Entry 7NOZ (X-ray diffraction, 3.90 A resolution); this record covers chains A and B of the 6 polymer chains in the assembly.

== Chain A ==
Protein: Complement C3 beta chain
Organism: Homo sapiens
UniProtKB: P01024 (CO3_HUMAN); residues 23-667 here = UniProt positions 23-667
Chain sequence (645 residues; each row starts with the number of its first residue):
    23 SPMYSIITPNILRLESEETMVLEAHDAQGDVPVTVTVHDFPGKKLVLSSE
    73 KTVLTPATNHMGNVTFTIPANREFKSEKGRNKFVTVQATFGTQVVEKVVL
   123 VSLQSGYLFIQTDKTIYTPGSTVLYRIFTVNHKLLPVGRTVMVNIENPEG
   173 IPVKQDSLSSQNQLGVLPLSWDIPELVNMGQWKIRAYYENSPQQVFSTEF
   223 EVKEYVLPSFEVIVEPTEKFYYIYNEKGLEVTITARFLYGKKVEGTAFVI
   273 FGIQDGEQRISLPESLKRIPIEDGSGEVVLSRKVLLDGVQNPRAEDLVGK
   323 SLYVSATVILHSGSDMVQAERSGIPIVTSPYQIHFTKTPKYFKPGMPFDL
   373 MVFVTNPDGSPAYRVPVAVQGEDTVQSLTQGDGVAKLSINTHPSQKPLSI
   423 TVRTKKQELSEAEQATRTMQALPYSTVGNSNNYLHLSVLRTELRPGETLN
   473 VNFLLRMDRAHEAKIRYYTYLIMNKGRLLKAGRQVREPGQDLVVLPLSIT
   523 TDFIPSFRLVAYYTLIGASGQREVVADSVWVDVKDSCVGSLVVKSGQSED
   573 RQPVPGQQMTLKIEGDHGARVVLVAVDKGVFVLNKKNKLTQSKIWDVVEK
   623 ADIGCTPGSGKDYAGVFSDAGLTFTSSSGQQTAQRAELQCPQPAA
Unresolved in the structure: 665-667
UniProt features mapped onto this chain:
  - site: Ser541, Gly542 (Microbial infection: Cleavage)
  - modified residue (Phosphoserine): Ser38, Ser70, Ser297, Ser303
  - glycosylation: Asn85 (N-linked (GlcNAc...) asparagine)
  - natural variant: Arg102 (R102G: In allele C3F), Lys155 (K155Q: In ARMD9), Asp549 (D549N: In C3D), Arg592 (R592Q: In AHUS5; R592W: In AHUS5), Phe603 (F603V: In AHUS5)
Disulfides: Cys627-Cys662
Covalently attached groups: N-acetylglucosamine (NAG) linked to Asn85

== Chain B ==
Protein: Complement C3 alpha chain
Organism: Homo sapiens
UniProtKB: P01024 (CO3_HUMAN); residue numbers follow UniProt; this construct covers 752-1663
Chain sequence (912 residues; each row starts with the number of its first residue):
   752 DEDIIAEENIVSRSEFPESWLWNVEDLKEPPKNGISTKLMNIFLKDSITT
   802 WEILAVSMSDKKGICVADPFEVTVMQDFFIDLRLPYSVVRNEQVEIRAVL
   852 YNYRQNQELKVRVELLHNPAFCSLATTKRRHQQTVTIPPKSSLSVPYVIV
   902 PLKTGLQEVEVKAAVYHHFISDGVRKSLKVVPEGIRMNKTVAVRTLDPER
   952 LGREGVQKEDIPPADLSDQVPDTESETRILLQGTPVAQMTEDAVDAERLK
  1002 HLIVTPSGCGEENMIGMTPTVIAVHYLDETEQWEKFGLEKRQGALELIKK
  1052 GYTQQLAFRQPSSAFAAFVKRAPSTWLTAYVVKVFSLAVNLIAIDSQVLC
  1102 GAVKWLILEKQKPDGVFQEDAPVIHQEMIGGLRNNNEKDMALTAFVLISL
  1152 QEAKDICEEQVNSLPGSITKAGDFLEANYMNLQRSYTVAIAGYALAQMGR
  1202 LKGPLLNKFLTTAKDKNRWEDPGKQLYNVEATSYALLALLQLKDFDFVPP
  1252 VVRWLNEQRYYGGGYGSTQATFMVFQALAQYQKDAPDHQELNLDVSLQLP
  1302 SRSSKITHRIHWESASLLRSEETKENEGFTVTAEGKGQGTLSVVTMYHAK
  1352 AKDQLTCNKFDLKVTIKPAPETEKRPQDAKNTMILEICTRYRGDQDATMS
  1402 ILDISMMTGFAPDTDDLKQLANGVDRYISKYELDKAFSDRNTLIIYLDKV
  1452 SHSEDDCLAFKVHQYFNVELIQPGAVKVYAYYNLEESCTRFYHPEKEDGK
  1502 LNKLCRDELCRCAEENCFIQKSDDKVTLEERLDKACEPGVDYVYKTRLVK
  1552 VQLSNDFDEYIMAIEQTIKSGSDEVQVGQQRTFISPIKCREALKLEEKKH
  1602 YLMWGLSSDFWGEKPNLSYIIGKDTWVEHWPEEDECQDEENQKQCQDLGA
  1652 FTESMVVFGCPN
Unresolved in the structure: 1375-1380
Differences from the reference sequence: conflict Glu1013 (Gln in P01024)
UniProt features mapped onto this chain:
  - region: Glu1634 to Phe1659 (Interaction with CFP/properdin)
  - site: Arg954, Glu955 (Cleavage), Arg1303, Ser1304 (Cleavage), Arg1320, Ser1321 (Cleavage), Asn1663 (Coordinates Mg(2+) for interaction with Complement factor B Bb fragment (CFB))
  - modified residue (Phosphoserine): Ser968, Ser1321, Ser1573
  - glycosylation (N-linked (GlcNAc...) asparagine): Asn939, Asn1617
  - natural variant: Arg1042 (R1042L: In AHUS5), Ala1094 (A1094V: In AHUS5), Asp1115 (D1115N: In AHUS5), Cys1158 (C1158W: In AHUS5), Gln1161 (Q1161K: In AHUS5), His1464 (H1464D: In AHUS5)
  - mutagenesis: Asp1029 (D1029A: Minor effect on binding of C3d to CR2), Glu1030 (E1030A: Impaired binding of C3d to CR2), Glu1032 (E1032A: Impaired binding of C3d to CR2), Glu1035 (E1035A: No effect on binding of C3d to CR2), Arg1042 (R1042M: Impaired binding of C3d to CR2), Ile1108 to Leu1109 (Impaired binding of C3d to CR2; when associated with A-1163), Glu1110 (E1110A: No effect on binding of C3d to CR2), Asp1115 (D1115A: No effect on binding of C3d to CR2), Asp1121 (D1121A: No effect on binding of C3d to CR2), Asp1140 (D1140A: No effect on binding of C3d to CR2), Glu1153 (E1153A: Impaired binding of C3d to CR2), Asp1156 (D1156A: Impaired binding of C3d to CR2), 4 further mutagenesis entries in UniProt
Disulfides: Cys873-Cys1513, Cys1101-Cys1158, Cys1358-Cys1489, Cys1389-Cys1458, Cys1506-Cys1511, Cys1518-Cys1590, Cys1537-Cys1661, Cys1637-Cys1646
Covalently attached groups: N-acetylglucosamine (NAG) linked to Asn939
Metal / ion sites: Mg2+: Asn1663 (shared with 3 residues of chain F)

== Chain A / chain B interface ==
Contacting residue pairs (206):
  Phe62(A) with Arg1042(B)
  Pro63(A) with Arg1042(B)
  Gly64(A) with Arg1042(B)
  Lys100(A) with Thr991(B); Gln1283(B)
  Asn103(A) with Glu1035(B)
  Phe105(A) with Glu1035(B)
  Glu118(A) with Gln1043(B)
  Asp135(A) with Ser770(B), hydrogen bond; Trp773(B)
  Lys136(A) with Glu769(B), salt bridge; Ser770(B)
  Pro141(A) with Tyr837(B); Lys930(B), hydrogen bond (backbone-side chain)
  Leu146(A) with Trp773(B)
  Tyr147(A) with Trp773(B)
  Arg148(A) with Trp773(B)
  Phe150(A) with Met809(B), hydrophobic
  Val152(A) with Ile815(B), hydrophobic
  Leu156(A) with Gly814(B); Ile815(B)
  Leu157(A) with Asp811(B); Lys812(B); Lys813(B); Gly814(B)
  Pro158(A) with Met809(B), hydrophobic; Ser810(B); Asp811(B)
  Ile173(A) with Leu1319(B), hydrophobic
  Pro174(A) with Ser1317(B); Leu1318(B); Leu1319(B)
  Val175(A) with Leu1318(B); Leu1319(B)
  Gln177(A) with Leu1318(B)
  Leu186(A) with Met809(B)
  Gly187(A) with Met809(B)
  Glu197(A) with Lys930(B), salt bridge
  Leu198(A) with Glu977(B); Arg979(B), hydrogen bond (backbone-side chain); Met1347(B), hydrophobic
  Glu226(A) with Tyr837(B); Arg937(B), salt bridge
  Tyr227(A) with Glu769(B), hydrogen bond; Tyr837(B)
  Val228(A) with Leu835(B); Pro836(B); Tyr837(B)
  Leu229(A) with Glu769(B); Arg834(B), hydrogen bond (backbone-side chain)
  Phe259(A) with Tyr852(B); Tyr854(B)
  Leu260(A) with Thr800(B); Thr801(B), hydrogen bond (backbone-side chain)
  Tyr261(A) with Ile799(B); Thr801(B); Thr824(B); Met826(B), hydrophobic; Phe830(B); Tyr854(B), hydrogen bond
  Lys263(A) with Met826(B); Tyr854(B)
  Glu266(A) with Tyr1432(B)
  Thr268(A) with Tyr1447(B), hydrogen bond
  Phe270(A) with Met1400(B), hydrophobic; Ile1402(B), hydrophobic; Tyr1447(B), hydrophobic
  Ile272(A) with Tyr1482(B)
  Leu288(A) with Met1400(B), hydrophobic
  Arg290(A) with Met1400(B); Tyr1428(B); Tyr1447(B); Asp1449(B), salt bridge
  Pro292(A) with Tyr1428(B)
  Thr329(A) with Tyr1482(B)
  Ile331(A) with Ile1402(B), hydrophobic
  Leu332(A) with Ile1445(B)
  His333(A) with Ser893(B), hydrogen bond; Tyr1432(B); Ile1445(B)
  Ser334(A) with Arg848(B), hydrogen bond (backbone-side chain); Ser895(B)
  Gly335(A) with Asp1404(B); Ile1445(B)
  Ser336(A) with Arg848(B); Val850(B); Ser895(B)
  Asp337(A) with Arg834(B), salt bridge
  Met338(A) with Tyr1482(B); Leu1485(B), hydrophobic
  Gln340(A) with Tyr1483(B), hydrogen bond (side chain-backbone)
  Cys559(A) with Cys816(B), disulfide
  Val560(A) with Lys813(B)
  Ser562(A) with Ile786(B); Cys816(B)
  Leu563(A) with Ala806(B); Val807(B); Ser808(B); Cys816(B); Ala818(B)
  Val565(A) with Ala806(B), hydrophobic; Phe821(B)
  Lys566(A) with Phe821(B)
  Ser567(A) with Phe821(B)
  Gln574(A) with Thr824(B); Met826(B)
  Pro575(A) with Leu795(B), hydrophobic; Thr824(B); Val825(B); Met826(B), hydrogen bond (backbone-backbone)
  Val576(A) with Val825(B)
  Pro577(A) with Lys796(B); Asp797(B); Ile799(B), hydrophobic; Val825(B)
  Gly578(A) with Leu795(B); Lys796(B); Asp797(B)
  Gln579(A) with Leu795(B), hydrogen bond (backbone-backbone)
  Gln580(A) with Asn792(B); Ile793(B); Phe794(B)
  Met581(A) with Met791(B); Asn792(B); Ile793(B), hydrogen bond (backbone-backbone); Val823(B), hydrophobic
  Thr582(A) with Met791(B)
  Leu583(A) with Lys789(B); Leu790(B); Met791(B), hydrogen bond (backbone-backbone); Ile804(B), hydrophobic
  Lys584(A) with Thr788(B)
  Ile585(A) with Ser787(B); Thr788(B); Lys789(B), hydrogen bond (backbone-backbone); Met791(B), hydrophobic
  Glu586(A) with Ile786(B); Ser787(B)
  Gly587(A) with Leu778(B); Ile786(B); Ser787(B), hydrogen bond (backbone-backbone)
  Asp588(A) with Leu778(B); Lys813(B)
  His589(A) with Leu778(B); Glu780(B); Pro782(B); Ser787(B), hydrogen bond; Ser810(B)
  Gly590(A) with Leu778(B), hydrogen bond (backbone-backbone)
  Ala591(A) with Glu776(B); Asp777(B); Leu778(B), hydrogen bond (backbone-backbone); Met809(B); Ser810(B)
  Arg592(A) with Val775(B); Glu776(B); Asp777(B), salt bridge; Val807(B); Ser808(B); Met809(B), hydrogen bond (backbone-backbone)
  Val593(A) with Asn774(B); Val775(B); Glu776(B), hydrogen bond (backbone-backbone); Leu778(B), hydrophobic; Val807(B); Ser808(B)
  Val594(A) with Asn774(B); Val775(B), hydrophobic; Ala806(B); Val807(B), hydrogen bond (backbone-backbone)
  Leu595(A) with Leu772(B); Trp773(B); Asn774(B), hydrogen bond (backbone-backbone); Met791(B), hydrophobic; Leu805(B); Ala806(B), hydrophobic
  Val596(A) with Trp771(B); Leu772(B), hydrogen bond (backbone-backbone); Trp773(B), hydrophobic; Ile804(B); Leu805(B), hydrogen bond (backbone-backbone)
  Ala597(A) with Ser770(B); Trp771(B), hydrogen bond (backbone-backbone); Leu772(B), hydrophobic; Glu803(B); Ile804(B), hydrophobic
  Val598(A) with Glu769(B); Trp802(B); Glu803(B), hydrogen bond (backbone-backbone)
  Asp599(A) with Glu769(B), hydrogen bond (backbone-backbone); Thr800(B), hydrogen bond; Thr801(B); Trp802(B)
  Lys600(A) with Thr801(B), hydrogen bond (backbone-backbone); Glu822(B), salt bridge
  Phe603(A) with Glu803(B)
  Lys610(A) with Glu803(B), salt bridge
  Leu611(A) with Leu805(B); Val817(B)
  Gln613(A) with Ile815(B); Cys816(B); Val817(B), hydrogen bond (side chain-backbone)
  Ile616(A) with Ile815(B), hydrophobic; Val817(B), hydrophobic
  Gln653(A) with Glu1040(B)
  Ala658(A) with Glu1035(B)
Also at the interface, not in a pair above, chain A (103 interface residues in all): Lys119, Phe131, Gln133, Lys176, Val188, Pro230, Ser231, Gly561, Gly601, Val602, Gln656
Also at the interface, not in a pair above, chain B (105 interface residues in all): Arg764, Pro768, Gly785, Ser798, Asp819, Pro820, Gln827, Asp832, Gln983, Asp1029, Trp1034, Gly1038, Leu1039, Glu1314, Ser1315, Glu1433, Thr1443, Leu1448, Tyr1480
Cross-chain cystine bridges: Cys559(A)-Cys816(B)

== In short ==
103 residues of chain A face 105 of chain B across their interface, with 1 disulfide bond, 32 hydrogen bonds
and 8 salt bridges. Polar contacts include Lys136(A)-Glu769(B), Glu197(A)-Lys930(B) and Glu226(A)-Arg937(B).
Covalently linked N-acetylglucosamine: at Asn85(A). N-acetylglucosamine is covalently linked to Asn939(B).
Chain A is Complement C3 beta chain and chain B is Complement C3 alpha chain, both from Homo sapiens; the
structure, Structure of the nanobody stablized properdin bound alternative pathway proconvertase C3b:FB:FP,
was determined by X-ray diffraction.
